8VRN - chains B and J of the 9 polymer chains in the assembly; structure by electron microscopy, 2.57 A resolution.

== Chain B ==
Name: Gamma-aminobutyric acid receptor subunit alpha-1
Source organism: Homo sapiens
UniProt: P14867 (GBRA1_HUMAN); residues 1-312 here correspond to UniProt positions 28-339 (UniProt number = residue number + 27)
Chain sequence (358 residues; numbered 1 to 358; the number before each row is that of its first residue):
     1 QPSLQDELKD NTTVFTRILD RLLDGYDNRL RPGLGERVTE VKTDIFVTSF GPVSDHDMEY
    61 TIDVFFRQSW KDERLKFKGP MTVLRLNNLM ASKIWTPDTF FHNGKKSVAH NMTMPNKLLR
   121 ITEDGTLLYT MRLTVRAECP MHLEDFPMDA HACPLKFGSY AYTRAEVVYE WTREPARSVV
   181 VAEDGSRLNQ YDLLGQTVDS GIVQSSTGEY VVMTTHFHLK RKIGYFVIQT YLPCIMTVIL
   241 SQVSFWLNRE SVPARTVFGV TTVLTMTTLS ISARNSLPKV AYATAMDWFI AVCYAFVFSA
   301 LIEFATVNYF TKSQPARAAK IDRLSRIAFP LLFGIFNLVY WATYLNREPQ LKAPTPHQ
Not modelled in the structure: 1-9, 348-358
Sequence notes: linker (313-319)
Disulfide bonds: C139-C153
Covalently attached groups: glycan linked to N111
Ligand contacts:
  - A1ADN (3-(4-methylphenyl)-2-phenylquinazolin-4(3H)-one): I228, Q229, L232, P233, M236, T237, T265, L269
  - gamma-amino-butanoic acid (ABU): F65, R67, L118, T130
  - phosphatidylethanolamine (PTY): K222, I223, G224, V227, I228, L232, I235, I239, P330, F333, G334, N337, W341
  - Q3G (O-[(R)-[(2S)-2-(hexadecanoyloxy)-3-(octadecanoyloxy)propoxy](hydroxy)phosphoryl]-D-serine): I302, T306, Y309, F310, R317
Swiss-Prot annotation at these positions:
  - binding site (4-aminobutanoate): R67, T130
  - binding site (3alpha-hydroxy-5alpha-pregnan-11,20-dione): W246
  - glycosylation (N-linked (GlcNAc...) asparagine): N11, N111

== Chain J ==
Name: IGG2B FAB heavy chain
Source organism: Mus musculus
Notes: antibody fragment or engineered binder
Chain sequence (454 residues; each row starts with the number of its first residue):
     1 EVQLQQSGAE LVKPGASVKL SCTASGFNIK DTYMYWVKQR PEQGLEWIGR IDPANGDTKY
    61 DPKFQGKATI TTDTFSNTAY LQLSSLTSED TAVYYCARKG LRWAMDYWGQ GTSVTVSTAK
   121 TTPPSVYPLA PGCGDTTGSS VTLGCLVKGY FPESVTVTWN SGSLSSSVHT FPALLQSGLY
   181 TMSSSVTVPS STWPSQTVTC SVAHPASSTT VDKKLEPSGP ISTINPCPPC KECHKCPAPN
   241 LEGGPSVFIF PPNIKDVLMI SLTPKVTCVV VDVSEDDPDV QISWFVNNVE VHTAQTQTHR
   301 EDYNSTIRVV STLPIQHQDW MSGKEFKCKV NNKDLPSPIE RTISKIKGLV RAPQVYILPP
   361 PAEQLSRKDV SLTCLVVGFN PGDISVEWTS NGHTEENYKD TAPVLDSDGS YFIYSKLNMK
   421 TSKWEKTDSF SCNVRHEGLK NYYLKKTISR SPGK
Not modelled in the structure: 1, 118-454
Disulfide bonds: C22-C96

== Chain B / chain J interface ==
Contacting residue pairs - 18 pairs, chain B then chain J:
  K42(B) with D31(J)
  K71(B) with D31(J)
  E170(B) with K99(J); L101(J); R102(J), hydrogen bond (side chain-backbone); W103(J), hydrogen bond
  W171(B) with W103(J)
  T172(B) with Y33(J); W103(J)
  R173(B) with Y33(J); W103(J)
  E174(B) with Y35(J); R50(J), salt bridge; W103(J)
  P175(B) with W103(J)
  R177(B) with R50(J)
  D199(B) with R102(J), salt bridge
  S200(B) with R102(J), hydrogen bond (backbone-side chain)
Interface residues without a listed pair, chain B (13 interface residues in all): E40, D124
Interface residues without a listed pair, chain J (10 interface residues in all): K30, K59

== Summary ==
Chain B and chain J form an interface of 13 and 10 residues respectively; the contacts include 3 hydrogen
bonds and 2 salt bridges. Polar pairs include E174(B)-R50(J), D199(B)-R102(J) and E170(B)-R102(J). Ligands of
chain B: gamma-amino-butanoic acid, compound A1ADN, phosphatidylethanolamine and compound Q3G.
Here chain B is Gamma-aminobutyric acid receptor subunit alpha-1 (Homo sapiens) and chain J is IGG2B FAB heavy
chain (Mus musculus). Entry 8VRN (Human GABAA receptor alpha1-beta2-gamma2 subtype in complex with GABA plus
PPTQ) was determined by electron microscopy (same publication as 8VQY).
